PDB entry 7UQK | electron microscopy, 3.10 A resolution | chains E and G of the 7 polymer chains in the assembly

Chain E (and G):
Protein: ATPase histone chaperone YTA7
Organism: Saccharomyces cerevisiae
Notes: EC 3.6.1.-; chain G of this document is another copy of the same molecule, construct and numbering; everything in this record applies to it too
Reference sequence: P40340 (ATAD2_YEAST); numbering as in UniProt (aligned over 1-1379)
Sequence (1416 residues; numbered -36 to 1379; the number before each row is that of its first residue; numbers below 1 keep their minus sign (His-36 is residue -36)):
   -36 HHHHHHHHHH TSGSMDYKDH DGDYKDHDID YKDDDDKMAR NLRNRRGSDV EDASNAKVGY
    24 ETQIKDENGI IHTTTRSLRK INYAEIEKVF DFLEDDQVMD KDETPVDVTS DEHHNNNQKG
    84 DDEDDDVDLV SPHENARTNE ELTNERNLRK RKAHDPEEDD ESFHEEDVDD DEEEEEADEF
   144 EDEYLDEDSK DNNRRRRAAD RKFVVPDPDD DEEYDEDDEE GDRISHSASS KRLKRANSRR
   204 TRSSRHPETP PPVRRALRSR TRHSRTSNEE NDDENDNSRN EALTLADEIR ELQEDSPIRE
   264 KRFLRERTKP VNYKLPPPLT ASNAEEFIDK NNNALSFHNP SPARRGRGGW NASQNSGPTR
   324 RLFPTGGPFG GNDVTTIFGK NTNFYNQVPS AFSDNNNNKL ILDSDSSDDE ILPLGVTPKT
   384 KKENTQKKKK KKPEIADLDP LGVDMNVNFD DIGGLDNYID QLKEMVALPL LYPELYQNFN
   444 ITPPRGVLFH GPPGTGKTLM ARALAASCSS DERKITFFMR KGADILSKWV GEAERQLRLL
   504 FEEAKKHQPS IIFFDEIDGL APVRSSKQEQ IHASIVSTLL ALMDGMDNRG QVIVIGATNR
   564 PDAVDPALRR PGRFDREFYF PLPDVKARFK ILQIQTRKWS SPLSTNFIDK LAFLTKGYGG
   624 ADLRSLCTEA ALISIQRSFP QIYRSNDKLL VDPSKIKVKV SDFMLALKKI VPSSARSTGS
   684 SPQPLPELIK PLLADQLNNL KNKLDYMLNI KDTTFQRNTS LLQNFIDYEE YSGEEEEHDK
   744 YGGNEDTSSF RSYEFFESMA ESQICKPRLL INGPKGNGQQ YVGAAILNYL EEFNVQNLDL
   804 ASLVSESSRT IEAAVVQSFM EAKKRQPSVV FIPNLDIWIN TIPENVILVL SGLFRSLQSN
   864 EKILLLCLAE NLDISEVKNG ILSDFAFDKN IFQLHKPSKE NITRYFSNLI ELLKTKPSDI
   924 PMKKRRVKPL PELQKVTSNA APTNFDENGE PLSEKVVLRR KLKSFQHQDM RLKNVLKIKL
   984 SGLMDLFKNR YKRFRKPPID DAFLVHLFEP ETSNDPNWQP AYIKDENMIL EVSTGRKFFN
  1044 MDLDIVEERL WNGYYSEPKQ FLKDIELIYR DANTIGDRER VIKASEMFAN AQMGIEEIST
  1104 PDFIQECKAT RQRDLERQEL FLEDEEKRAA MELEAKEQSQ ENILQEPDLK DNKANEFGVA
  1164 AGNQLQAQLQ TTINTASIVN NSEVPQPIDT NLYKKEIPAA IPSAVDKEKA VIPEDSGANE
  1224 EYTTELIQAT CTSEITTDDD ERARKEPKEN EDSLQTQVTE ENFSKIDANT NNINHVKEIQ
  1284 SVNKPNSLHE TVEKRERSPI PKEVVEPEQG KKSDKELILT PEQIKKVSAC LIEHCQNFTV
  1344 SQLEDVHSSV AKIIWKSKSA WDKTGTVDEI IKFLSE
Not modelled in the structure: -36 to 406, 487-494, 526-537, 735-750, 940-1317, 1379 (chain G: -36 to 319, 350-953, 1013-1023, 1132-1379)
Sequence notes: expression tag (-36 to 0)
Residues lining bound ligands: ADP (adenosine-5'-diphosphate): Asp414, Gly416, Pro456, Gly457, Thr458, Gly459, Lys460, Thr461, Leu462, Ile594, Gln598, Gly623, Ala624, Arg627

How chain E and chain G interact:
Contacting residue pairs (7):
  Glu495(E) - Tyr1072(G)  hydrogen bond (backbone-side chain)
  Glu495(E) - Ser1088(G)  hydrogen bond
  Glu497(E) - Tyr1072(G)  hydrogen bond
  Arg498(E) - Asn1076(G)  hydrogen bond (side chain-backbone)
  Arg498(E) - Arg1081(G)
  Arg498(E) - Val1084(G)
  Leu502(E) - Arg1081(G)
Other interface residues (no listed pair), chain E (5 interface residues in all): Gln499
Other interface residues (no listed pair), chain G (8 interface residues in all): Ala1075, Gly1079, Glu1089

In short:
Chain E and chain G form an interface of 5 and 8 residues respectively; the contacts include 4 hydrogen bonds.
Polar contacts include Glu495(E)-Tyr1072(G), Glu495(E)-Ser1088(G) and Glu497(E)-Tyr1072(G). Chain E binds ADP.
Chain E and chain G are both ATPase histone chaperone YTA7 (Saccharomyces cerevisiae); the structure, Cryo-EM
structure of the S. cerevisiae chromatin remodeler Yta7 hexamer bound to ADP, was determined by electron
microscopy, deposited together with 7UQI and 7UQJ.
